PDB entry 7LEP | electron microscopy, 3.25 A resolution | chains A and E of the 8 polymer chains in the assembly

[Chain A]
Molecule: Mix of AMPAR subunits (GluA1, GluA3, and GluA4)
Source organism: Mus musculus
Sequence (414 residues; numbered 390 to 813; 10 numbers in that range are skipped by the numbering (no residue carries them; nothing is unmodelled there); the number before each row is that of its first residue; X marks 11 residues of unknown identity (built as UNK)):
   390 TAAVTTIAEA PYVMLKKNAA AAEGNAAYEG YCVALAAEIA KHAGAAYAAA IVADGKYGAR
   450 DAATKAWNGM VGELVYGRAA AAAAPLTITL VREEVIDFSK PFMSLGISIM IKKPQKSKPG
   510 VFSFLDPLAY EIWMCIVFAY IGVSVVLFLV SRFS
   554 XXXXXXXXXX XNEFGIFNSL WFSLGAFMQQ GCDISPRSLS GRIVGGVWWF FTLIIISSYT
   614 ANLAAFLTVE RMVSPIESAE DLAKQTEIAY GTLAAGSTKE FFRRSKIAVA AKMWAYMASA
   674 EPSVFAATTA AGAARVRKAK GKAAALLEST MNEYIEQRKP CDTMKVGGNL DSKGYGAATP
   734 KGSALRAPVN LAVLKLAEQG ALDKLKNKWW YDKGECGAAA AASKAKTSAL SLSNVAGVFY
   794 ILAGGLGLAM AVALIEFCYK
Disordered / not traced: 554-564
Disulfide bonds: C714-C769
Ligand contacts:
  - XVD (6-[2-chloro-6-(trifluoromethoxy)phenyl]-1H-benzimidazol-2-ol): Y519, E520, M523, C524, F527
  - ZK1 ({[7-morpholin-4-yl-2,3-dioxo-6-(trifluoromethyl)-3,4-dihydroquinoxalin-1(2H)-yl]methyl}phosphonic acid): Y401, Y446, P474, L475, T476, R481, G649, S650, T682, E701, M704, Y728

[Chain E]
Molecule: Protein cornichon homolog 2
Source organism: Mus musculus
UniProtKB: O35089 (CNIH2_MOUSE); residue numbers follow UniProt; this construct covers 2-160
Sequence (159 residues; row label = number of the first residue in the row):
     2 AFTFAAFCYM LTLVLCASLI FFVIWHIIAF DELRTDFKNP IDQGNPARAR ERLKNIERIC
    62 CLLRKLVVPE YSIHGLFCLM FLCAAEWVTL GLNIPLLFTH LWRYFHRPAD GSEVMYDAVS
   122 IMNADILNYC QKESWCKLAF YLLSFFYYLY SMVYTLVSF
Disordered / not traced: 38-49, 115-120
Sequence notes: conflict T100 (Tyr in O35089)

[How chain A and chain E interact]
Pairs across the interface - 11 pairs, chain A then chain E:
  L785(A) with F3(E), hydrophobic
  S786(A) with F3(E)
  A789(A) with F3(E), hydrophobic
  F792(A) with F3(E), hydrophobic; F8(E), hydrophobic
  Y793(A) with F3(E); L157(E), hydrophobic
  A796(A) with V15(E)
  M803(A) with S19(E)
  L807(A) with F22(E), hydrophobic
  F810(A) with W26(E), hydrophobic
Also at the interface, not in a pair above, chain A (12 interface residues in all): K507, L799, G800
Also at the interface, not in a pair above, chain E (11 interface residues in all): T4, F5, M11, F160

[Summary]
Chain A and chain E form an interface of 12 and 11 residues respectively. Bound to chain A: compound ZK1 and
compound XVD.
Chain A is Mix of AMPAR subunits (GluA1, GluA3, and GluA4) and chain E is Protein cornichon homolog 2, both
from Mus musculus; the structure, The composite LBD-TMD structure combined from all hippocampal AMPAR subtypes
at 3.25 Angstrom resolution, was determined by electron microscopy.
